Entry 4HE8 (X-ray diffraction, 3.30 A resolution); this record covers chains A and N of the 7 polymer chains in the assembly.

== Chain A ==
Molecule: NADH-quinone oxidoreductase subunit 7
Source organism: Thermus thermophilus
Notes: EC 1.6.5.3
UniProt: Q56217 (NQO7_THET8); residue numbers follow UniProt; this construct covers 1-119
Sequence (119 residues; numbered 1 to 119; the number before each row is that of its first residue):
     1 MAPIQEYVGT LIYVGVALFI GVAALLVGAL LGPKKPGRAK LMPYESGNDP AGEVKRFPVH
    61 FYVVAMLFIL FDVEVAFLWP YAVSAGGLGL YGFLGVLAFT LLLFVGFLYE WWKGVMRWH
Not modelled in the structure: 31-54, 117-119

== Chain N ==
Molecule: NADH-quinone oxidoreductase subunit 14
Source organism: Thermus thermophilus
Notes: EC 1.6.5.3
UniProt: Q56229 (NQO14_THET8); numbering as in UniProt (aligned over 1-427)
Sequence (427 residues; row label = number of the first residue in the row):
     1 MTLAILAVFS VALTLLGFVL PPQGVKRATL LGLALALASL LLTWGKPFAF GPYAVDGVSQ
    61 VFTLLALLGA LWTVGLVRSG RFEFYLLVLY AALGMHLLAS TRHLLLMLVA LEALSLPLYA
   121 LATWRRGQGL EAALKYFLLG ALAAAFFLYG AALFYGATGS LVLGAPGEGP LYALALGLLL
   181 VGLGFKAALA PFHFWTPDVY QGSPTPVVLF MATSVKAAAF AALLRVAAPP EALALLVALS
   241 VVVGNLAALA QKEAKRLLAY SSIAHAGYMA LALYTGNAQA LGFYLLTYVL ATGLAFAVLS
   301 QISPDRVPLE ALRGLYRKDP LLGLAFLVAM LSLLGLPPLA GFWGKYLAFA EAARAGAWGV
   361 LVLALVTSAV SAYYYLGLGL AVFARPEETP FRPGPPWARA AVVAAGVLLL ALGLLPGLVL
   421 PALAAGG

== Chain A / chain N interface ==
Residue-residue contacts (13; chain A residue first):
  Val-105(A) with Val-11(N), hydrophobic; Thr-14(N); Leu-15(N)
  Leu-108(A) with Leu-15(N), hydrophobic
  Tyr-109(A) with Thr-14(N); Leu-15(N); Phe-18(N), hydrophobic; Phe-82(N), hydrophobic; Glu-83(N), hydrogen bond
  Trp-112(A) with Leu-15(N), hydrophobic; Phe-18(N)
  Lys-113(A) with Phe-18(N); Glu-83(N), salt bridge
Also at the interface, not in a pair above, chain A (6 interface residues in all): Leu-102

== Summary ==
The chain A/chain N interface involves 6 residues from each chain; the contacts include 1 hydrogen bond and 1
salt bridge. Polar pairs include Lys-113(A)/Glu-83(N) and Tyr-109(A)/Glu-83(N).
Chain A is NADH-quinone oxidoreductase subunit 7 and chain N is NADH-quinone oxidoreductase subunit 14, both
from Thermus thermophilus; the structure, Crystal structure of the membrane domain of respiratory complex I
from Thermus thermophilus, was determined by X-ray diffraction, deposited together with 4HEA.
